2ZAS - chain A; structure by X-ray diffraction, 2.00 A resolution.

# Chain A
Molecule: Estrogen-related receptor gamma
Source organism: Homo sapiens
Notes: fragment: ligand binding domain
Reference sequence: P62508 (ERR3_HUMAN); residue numbers follow UniProt; this construct covers 222-458
Amino-acid sequence (244 residues; each row starts with the number of its first residue):
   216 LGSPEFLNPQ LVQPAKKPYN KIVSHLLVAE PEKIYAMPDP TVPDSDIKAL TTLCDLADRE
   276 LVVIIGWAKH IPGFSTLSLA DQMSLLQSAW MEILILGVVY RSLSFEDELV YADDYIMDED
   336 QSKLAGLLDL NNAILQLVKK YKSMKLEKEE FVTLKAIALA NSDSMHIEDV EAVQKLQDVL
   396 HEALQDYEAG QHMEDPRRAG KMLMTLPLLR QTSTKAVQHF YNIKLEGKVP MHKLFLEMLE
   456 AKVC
Disordered / not traced: 216-231, 459
Sequence notes: expression tag (216-221)
Residues lining bound ligands: 4-(1-methyl-1-phenylethyl)phenol (1OH): Leu268, Cys269, Leu271, Ala272, Glu275, Met306, Leu309, Ile310, Val313, Arg316, Tyr326, Leu342, Leu345, Asn346, Ile349, Ala431, Phe435, Phe450

# In short
Chain A binds 4-(1-methyl-1-phenylethyl)phenol.
Chain A is Estrogen-related receptor gamma (Homo sapiens); the structure, Crystal structure of human
estrogen-related receptor gamma ligand binding domain complex with 4-alpha-cumylphenol, a bisphenol A ..., was
determined by X-ray diffraction (same publication as 2ZBS).
